1HBM - chains E and F of the 6 polymer chains in the assembly; structure by X-ray diffraction, 1.80 A resolution.

[Chain E]
Molecule: Methyl-coenzyme M reductase I beta subunit
Organism: Methanothermobacter thermautotrophicus
UniProtKB: P11560 (MCRB_METTM); residues 2-443 here correspond to UniProt positions 1-442 (UniProt number = residue number - 1)
Amino-acid sequence (442 residues; numbered 2 to 443; the number before each row is that of its first residue):
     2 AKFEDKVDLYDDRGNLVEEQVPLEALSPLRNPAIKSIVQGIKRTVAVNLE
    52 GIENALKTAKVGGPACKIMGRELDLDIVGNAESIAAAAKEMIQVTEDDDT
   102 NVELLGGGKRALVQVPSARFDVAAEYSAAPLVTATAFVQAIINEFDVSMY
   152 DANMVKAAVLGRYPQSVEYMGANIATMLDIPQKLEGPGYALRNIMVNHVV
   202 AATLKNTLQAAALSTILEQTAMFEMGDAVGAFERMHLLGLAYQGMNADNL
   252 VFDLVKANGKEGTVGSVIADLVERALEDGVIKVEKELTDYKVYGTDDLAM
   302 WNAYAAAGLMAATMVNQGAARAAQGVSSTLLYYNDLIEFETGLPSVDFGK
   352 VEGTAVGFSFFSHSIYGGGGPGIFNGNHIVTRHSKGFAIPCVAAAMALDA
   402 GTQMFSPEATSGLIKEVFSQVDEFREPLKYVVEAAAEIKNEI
Ligand contacts:
  - factor 430 (F43): S365, I366, Y367
  - SHT (O-phosphono-N-{(2E)-7-[(2-sulfoethyl)dithio]hept-2-enoyl}-L-threonine): F361, F362, Y367, G368, G369, H379, I380, V381
UniProt features mapped onto this chain:
  - binding site (coenzyme B): G370

[Chain F]
Molecule: Methyl-coenzyme M reductase I gamma subunit
Organism: Methanothermobacter thermautotrophicus
UniProtKB: P11562 (MCRG_METTM); residues 2-249 here correspond to UniProt positions 1-248 (UniProt number = residue number - 1)
Amino-acid sequence (248 residues; row label = number of the first residue in the row):
     2 AQYYPGTTKVAQNRRNFCNPEYELEKLREISDEDVVKILGHRAPGEEYPS
    52 VHPPLEEMDEPEDAIREMVEPIDGAKAGDRVRYIQFTDSMYFAPAQPYVR
   102 SRAYLCRYRGADAGTLSGRQIIETRERDLEKISKELLETEFFDPARSGVR
   152 GKSVHGHSLRLDEDGMMFDMLRRQIYNKDTGRVEMVKNQIGDELDEPVDL
   202 GEPLDEETLMEKTTIYRVDGEAYRDDVEAVEIMQRIHVLRSQGGFNLE
Not modelled in the structure: 249
Bound ions: Mg2+ near E30 (its only coordinating residue here)
Ligand contacts: factor 430 (F43): L117, S118, G119, R120, K153, S154, V155, H156, G157, H158

[Chain E / chain F interface]
Residue-residue contacts - 115 pairs, chain E then chain F:
  D13(E) - A65(F)
  R14(E) - A65(F)
  R14(E) - E68(F)  salt bridge
  L205(E) - P62(F)
  K206(E) - D64(F)
  K206(E) - R67(F)  hydrogen bond (backbone-side chain)
  T208(E) - D64(F)  hydrogen bond
  T208(E) - I66(F)
  T208(E) - R67(F)
  L209(E) - I66(F)  hydrophobic
  F233(E) - G244(F)
  F233(E) - G245(F)
  F233(E) - F246(F)
  M236(E) - L248(F)  hydrophobic
  F253(E) - A65(F)  hydrophobic
  F253(E) - M69(F)  hydrophobic
  V256(E) - M69(F)  hydrophobic
  V256(E) - V70(F)  hydrophobic
  K257(E) - M69(F)
  N259(E) - R110(F)
  G260(E) - M69(F)
  G260(E) - V70(F)
  G260(E) - E71(F)  hydrogen bond (backbone-backbone)
  G260(E) - R110(F)  hydrogen bond (backbone-side chain)
  K261(E) - E68(F)
  K261(E) - M69(F)
  K261(E) - E71(F)
  K261(E) - R110(F)
  E262(E) - R110(F)  hydrogen bond (backbone-side chain)
  G263(E) - R110(F)  hydrogen bond (backbone-side chain)
  T264(E) - L106(F)
  T264(E) - C107(F)  hydrogen bond (side chain-backbone)
  T264(E) - Y109(F)
  V265(E) - L106(F)  hydrogen bond (backbone-backbone)
  G266(E) - L106(F)  hydrogen bond (backbone-backbone)
  E285(E) - R236(F)  salt bridge
  K286(E) - E232(F)  salt bridge
  L288(E) - E229(F)
  L288(E) - E232(F)
  L288(E) - I233(F)  hydrophobic
  T289(E) - T8(F)
  T289(E) - E229(F)  hydrogen bond
  Y291(E) - Q3(F)
  Y291(E) - Y5(F)
  Y291(E) - P6(F)
  Y291(E) - I233(F)  hydrophobic
  K292(E) - Q3(F)  hydrogen bond (backbone-side chain)
  V293(E) - I233(F)  hydrophobic
  V293(E) - R236(F)
  Y294(E) - Q3(F)
  Y294(E) - R236(F)  hydrogen bond (backbone-side chain)
  L299(E) - L248(F)  hydrophobic
  A300(E) - L248(F)  hydrophobic
  M315(E) - I66(F)  hydrophobic
  M315(E) - V70(F)
  V316(E) - V70(F)
  N317(E) - G111(F)  hydrogen bond (side chain-backbone)
  N317(E) - A112(F)  hydrogen bond (side chain-backbone)
  G319(E) - V70(F)
  A320(E) - V70(F)
  A320(E) - E71(F)
  A320(E) - P72(F)
  A320(E) - I73(F)  hydrogen bond (backbone-backbone)
  A320(E) - A76(F)
  A320(E) - R110(F)
  A321(E) - A76(F)
  A321(E) - G111(F)
  A321(E) - R126(F)  hydrogen bond (backbone-side chain)
  R322(E) - E61(F)  salt bridge
  R322(E) - R67(F)  hydrogen bond (side chain-backbone)
  R322(E) - V70(F)  hydrogen bond (side chain-backbone)
  R322(E) - R126(F)  hydrogen bond (backbone-side chain)
  Q325(E) - V82(F)
  Q325(E) - D113(F)  hydrogen bond
  Q325(E) - E124(F)  hydrogen bond
  G326(E) - D113(F)
  S329(E) - L106(F)
  S329(E) - D113(F)
  S329(E) - A114(F)  hydrogen bond (side chain-backbone)
  Y333(E) - Y99(F)
  Y333(E) - S102(F)
  Y333(E) - L106(F)  hydrophobic
  Y333(E) - A114(F)
  Y333(E) - T116(F)  hydrogen bond
  D336(E) - R103(F)  salt bridge
  L337(E) - R103(F)
  E339(E) - I237(F)
  E339(E) - R241(F)  salt bridge
  F340(E) - Y4(F)
  F340(E) - Y5(F)  hydrophobic
  F340(E) - R103(F)
  F340(E) - M234(F)  hydrophobic
  E341(E) - A2(F)
  E341(E) - Q3(F)  hydrogen bond (backbone-side chain)
  E341(E) - Y4(F)  hydrogen bond (side chain-backbone)
  G343(E) - R236(F)  hydrogen bond (backbone-side chain)
  G343(E) - I237(F)
  G343(E) - L240(F)
  L344(E) - I237(F)
  P345(E) - L240(F)
  F349(E) - R241(F)
  F349(E) - G244(F)
  F349(E) - L248(F)  hydrophobic
  G350(E) - R241(F)
  E353(E) - R241(F)  salt bridge
  H364(E) - D113(F)  salt bridge
  H364(E) - E124(F)  salt bridge
  A398(E) - R67(F)  hydrogen bond (backbone-side chain)
  L399(E) - R67(F)
  A401(E) - H53(F)
  A401(E) - L56(F)  hydrophobic
  A401(E) - M59(F)
  G402(E) - V52(F)
  G402(E) - H53(F)
  T403(E) - R126(F)
Also at the interface, not in a pair above, chain E (65 interface residues in all): N207, G295, Q318, A323, S328, T330, S346, D400
Also at the interface, not in a pair above, chain F (53 interface residues in all): E63, R108, N247

[In short]
65 residues of chain E and 53 residues of chain F are in contact; the contacts include 27 hydrogen bonds and 9
salt bridges. Among the polar pairs are R14(E)-E68(F), E285(E)-R236(F) and K286(E)-E232(F). Factor 430 is
bound between chain E and chain F.
Here chain E is Methyl-coenzyme M reductase I beta subunit and chain F is Methyl-coenzyme M reductase I gamma
subunit, both from Methanothermobacter thermautotrophicus. Entry 1HBM (Methyl-coenzyme M reductase enzyme
product complex) was determined by X-ray diffraction together with 1HBN, 1HBO and 1HBU from the same study.
